Entry 1P61 (X-ray diffraction, 2.21 A resolution); this record covers chain B.

[Chain B]
Protein: Deoxycytidine kinase
Source organism: Homo sapiens
Notes: EC 2.7.1.74
UniProtKB: P27707 (DCK_HUMAN); residue numbers follow UniProt; this construct covers 1-260
Amino-acid sequence (263 residues; numbered -2 to 260; the number before each row is that of its first residue; numbers below 1 keep their minus sign (Gly-2 is residue -2)):
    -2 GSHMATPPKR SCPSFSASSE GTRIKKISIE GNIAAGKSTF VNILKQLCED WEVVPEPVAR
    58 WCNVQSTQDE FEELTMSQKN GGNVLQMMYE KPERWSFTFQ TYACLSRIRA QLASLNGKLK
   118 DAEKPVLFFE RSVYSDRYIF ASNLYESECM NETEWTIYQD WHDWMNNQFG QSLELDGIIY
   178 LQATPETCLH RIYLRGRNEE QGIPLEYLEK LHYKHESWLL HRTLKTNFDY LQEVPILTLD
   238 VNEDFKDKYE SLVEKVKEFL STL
Unresolved in the structure: -2 to 19, 65-76
Differences from the reference sequence: cloning artifact (-2 to 0)
Residues lining bound ligands:
  - ADP (adenosine-5'-diphosphate): Asn29, Ile30, Ala31, Ala32, Gly33, Lys34, Ser35, Thr36, Glu127, Arg188, Leu191, Arg192, Val238, Glu240, Asp241, Phe242
  - 2'-deoxycytidine (DCZ): Ile30, Glu53, Val55, Trp58, Leu82, Met85, Tyr86, Phe96, Gln97, Ala100, Arg104, Arg128, Asp133, Phe137, Glu197, Tyr204
Curated features (UniProtKB/Swiss-Prot):
  - active site: Glu127 (Proton acceptor)
  - binding site (ATP): Gly28 to Thr36, Arg188 to Arg192, Glu240 to Phe242
  - binding site (substrate): Glu53, Tyr86, Gln97, Arg128, Asp133, Glu197
  - modified residue: Ser11 (Phosphoserine), Ser15 (Phosphoserine), Thr72 (Phosphothreonine), Ser74 (Phosphoserine)
  - mutagenesis: Ser74 (S74A: 4.5-fold increase in Km), Ala100 (A100V: Strongly increased catalytic efficiency towards deoxycytidine; when associated with M-104 and A-133), Arg104 (R104L: Strongly increased catalytic efficiency towards deoxythymidine; when associated with A-133; R104M: Strongly increased catalytic efficiency towards deoxycytidine ...), Asp133 (D133A: Strongly increased catalytic efficiency towards deoxycytidine; when associated with V-100 and M-104. Strongly increased catalytic efficiency towards deoxythymidine; when associated with L-104)
From the paper describing this entry:
  - binding site for 2'-deoxycytidine: Tyr86, Glu197
  - catalytic residues: Glu53, Arg128, Arg194 (proposed by the authors, not directly observed)
  - specificity-determining residues: Tyr86, Ala100, Arg104, Asp133 (proposed by the authors, not directly observed)
  - mutagenesis - A100V/R104M/D133A (50-fold): increased catalytic activity on 2'-deoxycytidine

[In short]
Ligands of chain B: ADP and 2'-deoxycytidine. From UniProt: active-site residue Glu127, 17 ATP-binding
residues, 6 substrate-binding residues and 4 mutagenesis sites. From the paper: catalytic residues Glu53,
Arg128 and Arg194; A100V/R104M/D133A increase catalytic activity on 2'-deoxycytidine.
Chain B is Deoxycytidine kinase (Homo sapiens); the structure, Structure of human dCK complexed with
2'-Deoxycytidine and ADP, P 43 21 2 space group, was determined by X-ray diffraction together with 1P5Z, 1P60
and 1P62 from the same study.
